PDB entry 8XOW | electron microscopy, 3.32 A resolution | chains w2 and W3 of the 36 polymer chains in the assembly

[Chain w2 (and W3)]
Protein: Head completion protein
Source organism: Escherichia phage Lambda
Notes: chain W3 of this document is another copy of the same molecule, construct and numbering; everything in this record applies to it too
Reference sequence: P68660 (HCP_LAMBD); residues 1-68 here = UniProt positions 1-68
Chain sequence (68 residues; numbered 1 to 68; the number before each row is that of its first residue):
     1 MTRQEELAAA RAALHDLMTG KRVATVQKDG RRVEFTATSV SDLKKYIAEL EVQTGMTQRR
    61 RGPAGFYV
Not modelled in the structure: 1

[Chain w2 / chain W3 interface]
Contacting residue pairs (32; chain w2 residue first):
  His15(w2) with Glu6(W3), salt bridge; Tyr46(W3)
  Leu17(w2) with Arg22(W3); Thr38(W3)
  Met18(w2) with Arg22(W3); Thr38(W3); Leu43(W3), hydrophobic; Tyr46(W3), hydrophobic
  Thr19(w2) with Ala13(W3); Arg22(W3), hydrogen bond (backbone-side chain)
  Gly20(w2) with Arg22(W3); Phe35(W3)
  Lys21(w2) with Phe35(W3)
  Arg22(w2) with Phe35(W3); Thr36(W3), hydrogen bond (backbone-backbone)
  Val23(w2) with Val33(W3), hydrophobic; Glu34(W3); Phe35(W3), hydrophobic
  Ala24(w2) with Glu34(W3), hydrogen bond (backbone-backbone); Thr36(W3)
  Thr25(w2) with Val33(W3); Glu34(W3), hydrogen bond (backbone-backbone)
  Val26(w2) with Arg32(W3)
  Gln27(w2) with Gly30(W3); Arg31(W3); Arg32(W3), hydrogen bond (backbone-backbone)
  Lys28(w2) with Gly30(W3); Arg31(W3)
  Asp29(w2) with Gly30(W3), hydrogen bond (backbone-backbone)
  Arg32(w2) with Arg32(W3)
  Ala37(w2) with Thr36(W3)
  Val40(w2) with Asp42(W3)
Also at the interface, not in a pair above, chain w2 (19 interface residues in all): Leu14, Lys44
Also at the interface, not in a pair above, chain W3 (16 interface residues in all): Ala9, Lys45

[Summary]
Chain w2 and chain W3 form an interface of 19 and 16 residues respectively, with 6 hydrogen bonds and 1 salt
bridge. Among the polar pairs are His15(w2)-Glu6(W3), Thr19(w2)-Arg22(W3) and Arg22(w2)-Thr36(W3).
Both chains are Head completion protein (Escherichia phage Lambda). Entry 8XOW (Mature virion portal of
bacteriophage lambda) was determined by electron microscopy together with 8XOT, 8XOU, 8XPM and 8XQB from the
same study.
